9JFT - chains A and R of the 5 polymer chains in the assembly; structure by electron microscopy, 3.27 A resolution.

Chain A:
Protein: Guanine nucleotide-binding protein G(s) subunit alpha isoforms short
From: Homo sapiens
Sequence (249 residues; row label = number of the first residue in the row; note: 131 numbers in that range are skipped by the numbering (no residue carries them; nothing is unmodelled there)):
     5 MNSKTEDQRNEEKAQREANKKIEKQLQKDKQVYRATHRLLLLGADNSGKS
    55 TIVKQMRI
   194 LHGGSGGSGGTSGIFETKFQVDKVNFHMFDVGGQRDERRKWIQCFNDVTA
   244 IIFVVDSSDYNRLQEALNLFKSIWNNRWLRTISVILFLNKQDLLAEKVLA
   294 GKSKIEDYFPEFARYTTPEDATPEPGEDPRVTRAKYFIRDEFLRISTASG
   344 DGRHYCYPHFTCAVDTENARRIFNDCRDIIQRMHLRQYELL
Disordered / not traced: 5-10, 194-204

Chain R:
Protein: Psychosine receptor
From: Homo sapiens
UniProt: Q8IYL9 (PSYR_HUMAN); numbering as in UniProt (aligned over 1-337)
Sequence (358 residues; row label = number of the first residue in the row):
     1 MNSTCIEEQHDLDHYLFPIVYIFVIIVSIPANIGSLCVSFLQAKKESELG
    51 IYLFSLSLSDLLYALTLPLWIDYTWNKDNWTFSPALCKGSAFLMYMNFYS
   101 STAFLTCIAVDRYLAVVYPLKFFFLRTRRFALMVSLSIWILETIFNAVML
   151 WEDETVVEYCDAEKSNFTLCYDKYPLEKWQINLNLFRTCTGYAIPLVTIL
   201 ICNRKVYQAVRHNKATENKEKKRIIKLLVSITVIFVLCFTPFHVMLLIRC
   251 ILEHAVNFEDHSNSGKRTYTMYRITVALTSLNCVADPILYCFVTETGRYD
   301 MWNILKFCTGRCNTSQRQRKRILSVSTKDTMELEVLEGRPLEVLFQGPGS
   351 SGHHHHHH
Disordered / not traced: 1-7, 161-165, 258-262, 300-358
Disulfide bonds: Cys87-Cys170
Sequence notes: conflict Ile234 (Thr in Q8IYL9); expression tag (338-358)
UniProt features mapped onto this chain:
  - region: Glu154 to Tyr174 (Extracellular loop 2 (ECL2))
  - site: His10 (Proton sensing), His14 (Proton sensing), Glu142 (Required for activation), His243 (Proton sensing)
  - glycosylation (N-linked (GlcNAc...) asparagine): Asn2, Asn79, Asn166
  - natural variant: Ile231 (I231L: Increased lysosomal pH)
  - mutagenesis: His10 (H10F: Decreased proton-induced G-protein coupled receptor signaling; when associated with F-14 and F-243), His14 (H14F: Decreased proton-induced G-protein coupled receptor signaling; when associated with F-10 and F-243), Asp60 (D60N: Impaired ability to sense protons), Glu142 (E142Q: Mimics the protonation state; induces a shift of the optimal pH for activation), Asp172 (D172A: Decreased proton-induced G-protein coupled receptor signaling), His243 (H243F: Decreased proton-induced G-protein coupled receptor signaling; when associated with F-10 and F-14), Arg273 (R273A: Decreased proton-induced G-protein coupled receptor signaling), Asp286 (D286N: Impaired ability to sense protons)
What the authors report for this chain:
  - mutagenesis - C87A, C160A, D172A, R273A: abolished signaling in response to proton
  - contacts within the chain: His10-Asp13, His10-Asp78, Tyr63-Met94, Tyr95-Phe98, Thr188-His243 (hydrogen bond), Tyr269-Tyr272, Asp78-Arg273, Asp172-Arg273
  - mutagenesis - H10A, D78A: decreased signaling in response to proton
  - mutagenesis - H243F: decreased signaling in response to protons

Chain A / chain R interface:
Residue-residue contacts (43):
  Arg38(A) with Phe123(R)
  Ala39(A) with Phe123(R), hydrophobic
  His41(A) with Leu120(R)
  Tyr348(A) with Lys214(R)
  Phe366(A) with Leu120(R), hydrophobic
  Arg370(A) with Val117(R), hydrogen bond (side chain-backbone); Pro119(R); Leu120(R)
  Asp371(A) with Asn213(R), hydrogen bond; Lys214(R), hydrogen bond (side chain-backbone); Ala215(R)
  Ile373(A) with Pro119(R), hydrophobic; Leu120(R), hydrophobic
  Gln374(A) with Val116(R); Pro119(R); Ala209(R), hydrogen bond (side chain-backbone); Asn213(R)
  Arg375(A) with Thr216(R), hydrogen bond; Glu220(R), salt bridge
  His377(A) with Ala115(R); Pro119(R), hydrogen bond (side chain-backbone)
  Leu378(A) with Val116(R), hydrophobic; Thr216(R); Ile224(R), hydrophobic
  Arg379(A) with Thr296(R)
  Tyr381(A) with Glu48(R), hydrogen bond; Leu49(R); Asp111(R); Ala115(R), hydrophobic; Arg126(R), hydrogen bond
  Glu382(A) with Leu49(R); Arg112(R), hydrogen bond (backbone-side chain); Thr294(R); Glu295(R), hydrogen bond (side chain-backbone); Thr296(R), hydrogen bond (side chain-backbone)
  Leu383(A) with Arg112(R); Val206(R), hydrophobic; Ile224(R); Leu228(R), hydrophobic
  Leu384(A) with Glu220(R); Arg223(R), hydrogen bond (backbone-side chain); Ile224(R), hydrophobic; Glu295(R)
Other interface residues (no listed pair), chain A (21 interface residues in all): Val217, Gly345, Tyr350, Cys369
Other interface residues (no listed pair), chain R (26 interface residues in all): Val210, Gly297

In short:
Chain A and chain R form an interface of 21 and 26 residues respectively, with 12 hydrogen bonds and 1 salt
bridge. Among the polar pairs are Arg375(A)-Glu220(R), Arg370(A)-Val117(R) and Asp371(A)-Asn213(R). From the
paper: C87A, C160A and D172A of chain R, among others, abolish signaling in response to proton; contacts
within the chain involving His10(R), Asp13(R) and Asp78(R) among others; 7 substitutions were tested in all.
Here chain A is Guanine nucleotide-binding protein G(s) subunit alpha isoforms short and chain R is Psychosine
receptor, both from Homo sapiens. Entry 9JFT (Cryo-EM structure of GPR65 complexed with miniGs in pH6.5) was
determined by electron microscopy, deposited together with 8ZCE, 8ZCF, 9JFV, 9JFW, 9JFX, 9JFZ, 9JHP and 9LGM.
